PDB entry 6XA7 | X-ray diffraction, 2.50 A resolution | chains A and E

[Chain A]
Protein: Protein scribble homolog
Organism: Homo sapiens
UniProt: Q14160 (SCRIB_HUMAN); residues 860-950 here = UniProt positions 860-950
Sequence (96 residues; numbered 855 to 950; the number before each row is that of its first residue):
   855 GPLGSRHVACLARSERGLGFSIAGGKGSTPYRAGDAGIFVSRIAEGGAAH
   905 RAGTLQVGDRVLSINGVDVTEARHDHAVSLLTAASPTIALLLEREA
Disordered / not traced: 855, 870, 950
Sequence notes: expression tag (855-859)
UniProt features mapped onto this chain:
  - modified residue (Phosphoserine): Ser-875, Ser-939

[Chain E]
Protein: Vang-like protein 2
Notes: fragment: C-terminal residues 514-521
UniProt: Q9ULK5 (VANG2_HUMAN); residue numbers follow UniProt; this construct covers 514-521
Sequence (8 residues; numbered 514 to 521; the number before each row is that of its first residue):
   514 RLQSETSV
Disordered / not traced: 514-515

[How chain A and chain E interact]
Contacting residue pairs - 19 pairs, chain A then chain E:
  Gly-871(A) / Val-521(E)
  Leu-872(A) / Val-521(E)  hydrogen bond (backbone-backbone)
  Gly-873(A) / Val-521(E)  hydrogen bond (backbone-backbone)
  Phe-874(A) / Ser-520(E)
  Phe-874(A) / Val-521(E)  hydrogen bond (backbone-backbone)
  Ser-875(A) / Thr-519(E)  hydrogen bond (side chain-backbone)
  Ser-875(A) / Ser-520(E)  hydrogen bond
  Ile-876(A) / Glu-518(E)
  Ile-876(A) / Thr-519(E)  hydrogen bond (backbone-backbone)
  Ala-877(A) / Ser-517(E)
  Ala-877(A) / Glu-518(E)
  Ser-882(A) / Ser-517(E)
  Thr-883(A) / Ser-517(E)
  Ser-895(A) / Glu-518(E)  hydrogen bond
  Arg-896(A) / Glu-518(E)
  His-928(A) / Ser-517(E)
  His-928(A) / Thr-519(E)  hydrogen bond
  Val-932(A) / Thr-519(E)
  Leu-935(A) / Val-521(E)  hydrophobic
Interface residues without a listed pair, chain A (16 interface residues in all): Gly-878, Thr-936
Interface residues without a listed pair, chain E (6 interface residues in all): Gln-516
Interface features reported in the paper:
  - pairs named by the authors: Leu-872(A)/Val-521(E), Gly-873(A)/Val-521(E) (backbone contact), Phe-874(A)/Val-521(E), His-928(A)/Thr-519(E)
  - interface residues, chain E: Glu-518(E), Val-521(E)

[Overview]
Chain A and chain E form an interface of 16 and 6 residues respectively; the contacts include 8 hydrogen
bonds. Polar contacts include Leu-872(A)/Val-521(E), Ser-875(A)/Thr-519(E) and Ser-875(A)/Ser-520(E). The
paper describes contacts between Leu-872(A) and Val-521(E), Phe-874(A) and Val-521(E) and His-928(A) and
Thr-519(E); a backbone contact between Gly-873(A) and Val-521(E). The paper reports interface residues
Glu-518(E) and Val-521(E).
Here chain A is Protein scribble homolog (Homo sapiens) and chain E is Vang-like protein 2. Entry 6XA7
(Crystal Structure of Human Scribble PDZ2:Vangl2 complex) was determined by X-ray diffraction together with
6XA6, 6XA8 and 7JO7 from the same study.
